Entry 3KXK (X-ray diffraction, 2.35 A resolution); this record covers chains A and B.

[Chain A (and B)]
Protein: GTP-binding protein (HflX)
Organism: Sulfolobus solfataricus
Notes: chain B of this document is another copy of the same molecule, construct and numbering; everything in this record applies to it too
UniProt: Q980M3 (Q980M3_SULSO); residue numbers follow UniProt; this construct covers 1-356
Sequence (364 residues; numbered 1 to 364; the number before each row is that of its first residue):
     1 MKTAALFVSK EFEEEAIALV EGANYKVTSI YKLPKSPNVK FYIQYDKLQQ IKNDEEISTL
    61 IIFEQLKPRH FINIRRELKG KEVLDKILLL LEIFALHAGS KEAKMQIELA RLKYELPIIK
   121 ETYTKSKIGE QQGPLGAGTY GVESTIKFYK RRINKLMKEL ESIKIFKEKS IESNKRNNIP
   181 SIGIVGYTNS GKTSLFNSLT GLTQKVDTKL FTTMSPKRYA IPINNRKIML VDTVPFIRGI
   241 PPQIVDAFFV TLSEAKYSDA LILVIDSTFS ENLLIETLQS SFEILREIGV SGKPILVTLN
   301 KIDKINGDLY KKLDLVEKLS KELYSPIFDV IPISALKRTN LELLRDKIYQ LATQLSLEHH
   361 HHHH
Unresolved in the structure: 80, 123-176, 203-214, 305, 362-364 (chain B: 1, 123-177, 203-214, 355-364)
Construct notes: engineered mutation Pro235 (Gly in Q980M3); expression tag (357-364)
UniProt features mapped onto this chain:
  - binding site (GTP): Gly186 to Thr193, Phe211 to Ser215, Asn300 to Asp303, Ser334 to Leu336
  - binding site (Mg(2+)): Thr193, Thr213
From the paper describing this entry:
  - mutagenesis - N189P, T193N: abolished catalytic activity on GTP
  - mutagenesis - T213V (0.011 +/- 0.001 min1): decreased catalytic activity
  - mutagenesis - F236P (0.032 +/- 0.001 min1): increased catalytic activity
  - mutagenesis - N189P, T193N, T213V: unchanged stability
  - mutagenesis - F236P: decreased stability
  - catalytic residues: Asn189 (proposed by the authors, not directly observed)

[How chain A and chain B interact]
Pairs across the interface (26):
  Lys101(A) - Ile119(B)
  Glu102(A) - Ile119(B)
  Glu102(A) - Lys120(B)  salt bridge
  Met105(A) - Leu112(B)
  Met105(A) - Glu115(B)
  Met105(A) - Leu116(B)
  Gln106(A) - Leu116(B)
  Gln106(A) - Lys120(B)
  Glu108(A) - Leu112(B)
  Leu109(A) - Leu109(B)  hydrophobic
  Leu109(A) - Leu112(B)
  Leu109(A) - Lys113(B)
  Leu109(A) - Leu116(B)  hydrophobic
  Leu112(A) - Met105(B)
  Leu112(A) - Glu108(B)
  Leu112(A) - Leu109(B)  hydrophobic
  Leu112(A) - Leu112(B)  hydrophobic
  Lys113(A) - Leu109(B)
  Glu115(A) - Met105(B)
  Leu116(A) - Met105(B)
  Leu116(A) - Gln106(B)
  Leu116(A) - Leu109(B)  hydrophobic
  Ile119(A) - Lys101(B)
  Ile119(A) - Glu102(B)
  Ile119(A) - Met105(B)  hydrophobic
  Lys120(A) - Glu102(B)

[In short]
The chain A/chain B interface involves 12 residues from each chain, with 1 salt bridge. The salt-bridged pair
is Glu102(A)-Lys120(B). From the paper: the catalytic residue Asn189(A); N189P and T193N of chain A abolish
catalytic activity on GTP; 4 substitutions were tested in all.
Chain A and chain B are both GTP-binding protein (HflX) (Sulfolobus solfataricus); the structure, Crystal
structure of SsGBP mutation variant G235P, was determined by X-ray diffraction (same publication as 3KXI and
3KXL).
